Entry 1YBU (X-ray diffraction, 2.40 A resolution); this record covers chains A and B.

# Chain A (and B)
Protein: lipJ
Organism: Mycobacterium tuberculosis
Notes: EC 4.6.1.1; fragment: Rv1900c CHD; chain B of this document is another copy of the same molecule, construct and numbering; everything in this record applies to it too
UniProt: O07732 (O07732_MYCTU); numbering as in UniProt (aligned over 291-462)
Amino-acid sequence (184 residues; each row starts with the number of its first residue):
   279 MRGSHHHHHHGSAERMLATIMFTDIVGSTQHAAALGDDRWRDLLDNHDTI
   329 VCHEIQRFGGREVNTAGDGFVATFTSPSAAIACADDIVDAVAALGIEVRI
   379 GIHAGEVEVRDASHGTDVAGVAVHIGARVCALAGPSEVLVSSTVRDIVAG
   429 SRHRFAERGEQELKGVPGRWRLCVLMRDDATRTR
Not modelled in the structure: 279-290, 457-462 (chain B: 279-290, 391-393, 457-462)
Construct notes: cloning artifact (279-282, 289-290); expression tag (283-288)
Ion coordination: Mn2+: Ile303, Ser306 (together with AMP-CPP)
Ligand contacts: AMP-CPP (APC; diphosphomethylphosphonic acid adenosyl ester): Asp302, Ile303, Val304, Gly305, Ser306, Gln308, Gly345, Asp346, Arg377
What the authors report for this chain:
  - Mn2+ coordination: Asp302, Ile303, Ser306, Asp346
  - binding site for AMP-CPP: Phe300, Gly345 to Asp346, Arg377, Arg406, Lys442
  - catalytic residues: Asp302, Asp346
  - catalytic residues: Arg406 (proposed by the authors, not directly observed)
  - contacts within the chain: Ser306-Asp346 (hydrogen bond)
  - conformationally variable residues (order/disorder transition, side-chain flip): Asp346, Ser391 to Gly393
  - mutagenesis - E340A, V341A, N342A, N342A/D395A, T343A, F348A, D395A, H402A, H402N: unchanged catalytic activity
  - mutagenesis - D302A: abolished catalytic activity
  - mutagenesis - R377A, K442A: decreased binding to ATP
  - mutagenesis - R406A: decreased catalytic activity on ATP
  - mutagenesis - N342K: decreased catalytic activity (relative GC activity)

# Interface between chain A and chain B
Residue-residue contacts - 40 pairs, chain A then chain B:
  Ala291(A) with Arg319(B)
  Arg293(A) with Asp315(B), salt bridge
  Ser306(A) with His402(B)
  Thr307(A) with His402(B), hydrogen bond; Arg406(B), hydrogen bond; Lys442(B); Gly443(B); Val444(B)
  Gln308(A) with Lys442(B), hydrogen bond; Gly443(B)
  Asp315(A) with Arg293(B), salt bridge; Glu384(B); Glu386(B); Gly398(B); Val399(B), hydrogen bond (side chain-backbone)
  Trp318(A) with His402(B)
  Arg319(A) with Glu386(B); Val387(B); Arg388(B)
  Leu322(A) with Arg388(B); Ala397(B), hydrophobic
  Asp323(A) with Arg388(B), salt bridge; Asp389(B)
  Asp326(A) with Arg388(B), salt bridge
  Asn342(A) with Thr343(B), hydrogen bond; Gly345(B)
  Glu386(A) with Asp315(B); Arg319(B)
  Val387(A) with Arg319(B)
  Arg388(A) with Arg319(B); Leu322(B); Asp323(B), salt bridge; Asp326(B), salt bridge
  Ala397(A) with Leu322(B), hydrophobic
  Gly398(A) with Asp315(B)
  Val399(A) with Asp315(B), hydrogen bond (backbone-side chain)
  His402(A) with Ser306(B); Thr307(B), hydrogen bond; Asp346(B), salt bridge
  Lys442(A) with Thr307(B)
Other interface residues (no listed pair), chain A (28 interface residues in all): Ala310, Ala311, Asp316, Ala344, Gly345, Glu384, Val444, Pro445
Other interface residues (no listed pair), chain B (28 interface residues in all): Ala311, Asp316, Trp318, Pro445
From the paper, about this interface:
  - residue pairs: Thr343(B)-Asn342(A) (hydrogen bond), Asp346(B)-His402(A) (hydrogen bond)

# In short
The chain A/chain B interface involves 28 residues from each chain; the contacts include 7 hydrogen bonds and
7 salt bridges. Polar contacts include Arg293(A)-Asp315(B), Asp323(A)-Arg388(B) and Asp326(A)-Arg388(B). The
authors report hydrogen bonds between Thr343(B) and Asn342(A) and Asp346(B) and His402(A). The paper reports
catalytic residues Asp302(A), Asp346(A) and Arg406(A); R377A and K442A of chain A reduce binding to ATP; 14
substitutions were tested in all.
Both chains are lipJ (Mycobacterium tuberculosis). Entry 1YBU (Mycobacterium tuberculosis adenylyl cyclase
Rv1900c CHD, in complex with a substrate analog) was determined by X-ray diffraction together with 1YBT from
the same study.
